PDB entry 1WTJ | X-ray diffraction, 1.55 A resolution | chains A and B

[Chain A (and B)]
Name: ureidoglycolate dehydrogenase
From: Pseudomonas syringae pv. tomato
Notes: EC 1.1.1.154; chain B of this document is another copy of the same molecule, construct and numbering; everything in this record applies to it too
UniProt: Q4U331 (Q4U331_PSESM); residue numbers follow UniProt; this construct covers 1-343
Amino-acid sequence (343 residues; row label = number of the first residue in the row):
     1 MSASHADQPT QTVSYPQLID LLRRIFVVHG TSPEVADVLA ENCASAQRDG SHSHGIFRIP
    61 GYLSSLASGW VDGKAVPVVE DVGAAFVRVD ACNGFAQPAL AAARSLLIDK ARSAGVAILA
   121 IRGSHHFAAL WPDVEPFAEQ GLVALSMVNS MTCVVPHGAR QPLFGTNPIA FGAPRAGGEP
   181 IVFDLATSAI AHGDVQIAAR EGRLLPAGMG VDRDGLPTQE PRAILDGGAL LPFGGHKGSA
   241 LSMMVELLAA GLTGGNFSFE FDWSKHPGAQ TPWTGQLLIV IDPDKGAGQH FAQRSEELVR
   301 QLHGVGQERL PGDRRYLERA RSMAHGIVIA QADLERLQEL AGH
Disordered / not traced: 1-9, 342-343 (chain B: 1-6)
Construct notes: conflict T12 (Ala in Q4U331), P16 (Thr in Q4U331), V28 (Ala in Q4U331), R112 (Leu in Q4U331)

[Chain A / chain B interface]
Contacting residue pairs (134):
  V82(A) with K285(B); G286(B)
  G83(A) with A114(B)
  A84(A) with A114(B)
  A85(A) with A85(B), hydrophobic; A114(B), hydrogen bond (backbone-backbone); V116(B)
  F86(A) with A114(B); G115(B); D282(B); K285(B)
  R88(A) with P283(B), hydrogen bond (side chain-backbone); D284(B); K285(B), hydrogen bond (side chain-backbone); G286(B); A287(B)
  A114(A) with G83(B); A84(B); A85(B), hydrogen bond (backbone-backbone); F86(B)
  G115(A) with F86(B)
  V116(A) with A85(B)
  I118(A) with V116(B), hydrophobic; I281(B), hydrophobic
  P156(A) with L302(B), hydrophobic; Q307(B)
  H157(A) with Q307(B), hydrogen bond (backbone-side chain); R309(B), hydrogen bond (backbone-side chain)
  G158(A) with G306(B)
  A159(A) with V305(B); G306(B); Q307(B)
  R160(A) with G304(B); V305(B), hydrogen bond (backbone-backbone); G306(B)
  Q161(A) with V305(B), hydrogen bond (backbone-backbone)
  P162(A) with V305(B)
  L163(A) with Q301(B); L302(B), hydrophobic
  F164(A) with L302(B), hydrophobic
  F171(A) with M244(B), hydrophobic; L247(B), hydrophobic
  I181(A) with M243(B), hydrophobic
  F183(A) with A240(B); M243(B), hydrophobic; M244(B), hydrophobic
  L185(A) with K237(B)
  A186(A) with K237(B), hydrogen bond (backbone-side chain)
  S188(A) with K237(B), hydrogen bond (backbone-side chain)
  A189(A) with K237(B)
  F233(A) with F233(B), hydrophobic; K237(B)
  K237(A) with L185(B); A186(B), hydrogen bond (side chain-backbone); S188(B), hydrogen bond (side chain-backbone); A189(B), hydrogen bond (side chain-backbone); F233(B)
  A240(A) with F183(B)
  L241(A) with F183(B), hydrophobic; L241(B), hydrophobic
  M243(A) with I181(B), hydrophobic; F183(B), hydrophobic; L298(B), hydrophobic; P311(B), hydrophobic
  M244(A) with F171(B), hydrophobic; F183(B), hydrophobic
  E246(A) with L298(B)
  L247(A) with F171(B), hydrophobic; F291(B); S295(B); L298(B), hydrophobic
  A250(A) with R294(B), hydrogen bond (backbone-side chain)
  G251(A) with Q289(B), hydrogen bond (backbone-side chain); F291(B); R294(B)
  L252(A) with I281(B), hydrophobic; P283(B); F291(B)
  G254(A) with Q289(B); R294(B)
  G255(A) with R294(B), hydrogen bond (backbone-side chain)
  F257(A) with R294(B); L298(B), hydrophobic
  F259(A) with L298(B), hydrophobic; Q301(B)
  E260(A) with R294(B), salt bridge
  I281(A) with F86(B), hydrophobic; I118(B), hydrophobic; L252(B), hydrophobic
  D282(A) with F86(B)
  P283(A) with R88(B), hydrogen bond (backbone-side chain); L252(B)
  D284(A) with R88(B)
  K285(A) with V82(B); F86(B); R88(B), hydrogen bond (backbone-side chain)
  G286(A) with V82(B); R88(B), hydrogen bond (backbone-side chain)
  A287(A) with R88(B)
  Q289(A) with G251(B), hydrogen bond (side chain-backbone); L252(B); G254(B)
  F291(A) with L247(B); G251(B); L252(B)
  R294(A) with A250(B), hydrogen bond (side chain-backbone); G251(B); G254(B); G255(B), hydrogen bond (side chain-backbone); F257(B); E260(B), salt bridge
  S295(A) with L247(B)
  E297(A) with E260(B)
  L298(A) with M243(B), hydrophobic; L247(B), hydrophobic; F257(B), hydrophobic; F259(B), hydrophobic
  Q301(A) with L163(B); F259(B)
  L302(A) with P156(B), hydrophobic; L163(B), hydrophobic; F164(B), hydrophobic
  G304(A) with R160(B), hydrogen bond (backbone-side chain)
  V305(A) with A159(B); R160(B), hydrogen bond (backbone-backbone); Q161(B), hydrogen bond (backbone-backbone); P162(B)
  G306(A) with G158(B); A159(B); R160(B)
  Q307(A) with P156(B); H157(B), hydrogen bond (side chain-backbone); A159(B)
  P311(A) with M243(B), hydrophobic
Other interface residues (no listed pair), chain A (72 interface residues in all): A117, V143, L145, A173, G234, G238, S239, L248, N256, L310
Other interface residues (no listed pair), chain B (74 interface residues in all): A117, V143, L145, A173, I190, G234, G238, S239, E246, L248, N256, E297, L310

[Overview]
Chain A and chain B form an interface of 72 and 74 residues respectively, with 26 hydrogen bonds and 2 salt
bridges. Polar contacts include E260(A)-R294(B), R88(A)-P283(B) and R88(A)-K285(B).
Both chains are ureidoglycolate dehydrogenase (Pseudomonas syringae pv. tomato). Entry 1WTJ (Crystal Structure
of delta1-piperideine-2-carboxylate reductase from Pseudomonas syringae pvar.tomato) was determined by X-ray
diffraction together with 2CWF and 2CWH from the same study.
